4OU7 - chains D and S of the 6 polymer chains in the assembly; structure by X-ray diffraction, 2.83 A resolution.

# Chain D
Protein: Primosomal protein 1
From: Escherichia coli
Reference sequence: P0A8J2 (DNAT_ECOLI); residue numbers follow UniProt; this construct covers 84-154
Sequence (71 residues; numbered 84 to 154; the number before each row is that of its first residue):
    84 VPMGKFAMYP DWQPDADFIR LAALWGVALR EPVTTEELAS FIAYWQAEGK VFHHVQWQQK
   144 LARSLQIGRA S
UniProt features mapped onto this chain:
  - binding site (ssDNA): Phe124, Tyr127, Trp128, Lys133, Lys143, Arg146
  - mutagenesis: Gly87 to Tyr92 (In dnaT822; phenocopies a priA deletion, some cells are filmentous and partition nucleoids poorly, forms small colonies, has 8-fold increased basal SOS induction, greatly increased sensitivity to UV ...), Tyr127 to Trp128 (Loss of ssDNA binding), Tyr127 (Y127A: Very low ssDNA binding), Trp128 (W128A: Very low ssDNA binding), Lys133 (K133A: Loss of ssDNA binding), Phe135 (F135A: Very low ssDNA binding), His136 to His137 (Loss of ssDNA binding and PriB-DnaT-ssDNA complex formation, still dissociates PriB-ssDNA), His136 (H136A: Decreased ssDNA binding), His137 (H137A: Decreased ssDNA binding), Lys143 (K143A: Loss of ssDNA binding), Arg146 (R146A: Loss of ssDNA binding)
What the authors report for this chain:
  - binding site for the 10-nt DNA strand (chain S): Phe124, Tyr127, Trp128, Lys133, Lys143, Arg146, Ser147, Ile150, Gly151
  - mutagenesis - Y127A, W128A, F135A: decreased binding to dT30
  - mutagenesis - Y127A/W128A: abolished binding to phiX-174 ssDNA

# Chain S
Molecule: 10-nt DNA strand
Sequence (10 nucleotides; row label = number of the first residue in the row):
     1 TTTTTTTTTT

# Chain D / chain S interface
Contacting residue pairs - 6 pairs, chain D then chain S:
  Tyr127(D) - DT9(S)  stacking on the base
  Trp128(D) - DT9(S)  base contact
  Lys143(D) - DT9(S)  salt bridge to the phosphate
  Arg146(D) - DT8(S)  phosphate contact
  Arg146(D) - DT9(S)  hydrogen bond to the phosphate
  Ile150(D) - DT10(S)  base contact
Interface residues without a listed pair, chain D (9 interface residues in all): Ser123, Phe124, Gln142, Ser147
Interface residues without a listed pair, chain S (4 interface residues in all): DT7

# Summary
The interface between chain D and chain S involves 9 residues on one side and 4 on the other; the contacts
include 1 hydrogen bond, 1 salt bridge and 1 aromatic stacking contact. Polar pairs include Arg146(D)-DT9(S)
and Lys143(D)-DT9(S). From the paper: a binding site for the 10-nt DNA strand (chain S) at Phe124(D),
Tyr127(D) and Trp128(D) among others; Y127A, W128A and F135A of chain D reduce binding to dT30.
Here chain D is Primosomal protein 1 (Escherichia coli) and chain S is a 10-nt DNA strand. Entry 4OU7 (Crystal
structure of DnaT84-153-dT10 ssDNA complex reveals a novel single-stranded DNA binding mode) was determined by
X-ray diffraction, deposited together with 4OU6.
